PDB entry 8JLE | electron microscopy, 2.82 A resolution | chains A and B

== Chain A ==
Protein: Synaptic vesicle glycoprotein 2A
From: Homo sapiens
UniProtKB: Q7L0J3 (SV2A_HUMAN); numbering as in UniProt (aligned over 480-587)
Sequence (108 residues; row label = number of the first residue in the row):
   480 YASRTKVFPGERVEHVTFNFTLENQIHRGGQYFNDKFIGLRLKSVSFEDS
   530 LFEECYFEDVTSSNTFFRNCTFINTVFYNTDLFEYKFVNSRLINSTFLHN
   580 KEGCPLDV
Swiss-Prot annotation at these positions:
  - modified residue: Tyr480 (Phosphotyrosine)
  - glycosylation (N-linked (GlcNAc...) asparagine): Asn498, Asn548, Asn573
Covalent attachments: N-acetylglucosamine (NAG) linked to Asn498, Asn548; glycan linked to Asn573
From the paper describing this entry:
  - post-translational modification sites: Asn573
  - mutagenesis - C583S: unchanged expression
  - post-translational modification sites: Asn548 (proposed by the authors, not directly observed)
  - disease-associated variants - R570C: decreased stability (proposed by the authors, not directly observed)

== Chain B ==
Protein: Botulinum neurotoxin
From: Clostridium botulinum
UniProtKB: D2KCK3 (D2KCK3_CLOBO); residue numbers follow UniProt; this construct covers 871-1296
Sequence (426 residues; numbered 871 to 1296; the number before each row is that of its first residue):
   871 KNIVNTSILSIVYKKDDLIDLSRYGAKINIGDRVYYDSIDKNQIKLINLE
   921 SSTIEVILKNAIVYNSMYENFSTSFWIKIPKYFSKINLNNEYTIINCIEN
   971 NSGWKVSLNYGEIIWTLQDNKQNIQRVVFKYSQMVNISDYINRWIFVTIT
  1021 NNRLTKSKIYINGRLIDQKPISNLGNIHASNKIMFKLDGCRDPRRYIMIK
  1071 YFNLFDKELNEKEIKDLYDSQSNSGILKDFWGNYLQYDKPYYMLNLFDPN
  1121 KYVDVNNIGIRGYMYLKGPRGSVVTTNIYLNSTLYEGTKFIIKKYASGNE
  1171 DNIVRNNDRVYINVVVKNKEYRLATNASQAGVEKILSALEIPDVGNLSQV
  1221 VVMKSKDDQGIRNKCKMNLQDNNGNDIGFIGFHLYDNIAKLVASNWYNRQ
  1271 VGKASRTFGCSWEFIPVDDGWGESSL
Unresolved in the structure: 871-875, 1296
From the paper describing this entry:
  - binding site for N-acetylglucosamine: Phe953, Arg1064

== Interface between chain A and chain B ==
Contacting residue pairs - 20 pairs, chain A then chain B:
  Leu571(A) with Val1144(B), hydrophobic; Thr1145(B); Thr1146(B), hydrogen bond (backbone-side chain)
  Ile572(A) with Val1144(B); Thr1145(B)
  Asn573(A) with Val1144(B), hydrogen bond (backbone-backbone); Thr1145(B), hydrogen bond (backbone-side chain); Tyr1149(B), hydrogen bond
  Ser574(A) with Val1143(B); Val1144(B), hydrogen bond (backbone-backbone)
  Thr575(A) with Ser1142(B); Val1143(B); Thr1153(B)
  Phe576(A) with Gly1141(B); Ser1142(B), hydrogen bond (backbone-backbone); Val1144(B), hydrophobic
  Leu577(A) with Thr1153(B); Glu1156(B)
  His578(A) with Tyr1122(B), hydrogen bond; Glu1156(B), salt bridge
Other interface residues (no listed pair), chain A (10 interface residues in all): Ser569, Arg570
Other interface residues (no listed pair), chain B (11 interface residues in all): Phe953

== In short ==
The interface between chain A and chain B involves 10 residues on one side and 11 on the other; the contacts
include 7 hydrogen bonds and 1 salt bridge. Polar pairs include His578(A)-Glu1156(B), Leu571(A)-Thr1146(B) and
Asn573(A)-Thr1145(B). From the paper: a binding site for N-acetylglucosamine at Phe953(B) and Arg1064(B);
R570C of chain A reduces stability.
Here chain A is Synaptic vesicle glycoprotein 2A (Homo sapiens) and chain B is Botulinum neurotoxin
(Clostridium botulinum). Entry 8JLE (Cryo-EM structure of SV2A LD4 in complex with BoNT/A2 Hc in the
SV2A-levetiracetam-BoNT/A2 Hc complex) was determined by electron microscopy, deposited together with 8JLC,
8JLF, 8JLG, 8JLH, 8JS8, 8JS9 and 8K77.
